Entry 5D1P (X-ray diffraction, 2.20 A resolution); this record covers chains A and B.

Chain A (and B):
Protein: ATP-dependent RNA ligase
Source organism: Methanothermobacter thermautotrophicus (strain ATCC 29096 / DSM 1053 / JCM 10044 / NBRC 100330 / Delta H)
Notes: chain B of this document is another copy of the same molecule, construct and numbering; everything in this record applies to it too
Reference sequence: O27289 (O27289_METTH); residue numbers follow UniProt; this construct covers 4-381
Amino-acid sequence (378 residues; numbered 4 to 381; the number before each row is that of its first residue):
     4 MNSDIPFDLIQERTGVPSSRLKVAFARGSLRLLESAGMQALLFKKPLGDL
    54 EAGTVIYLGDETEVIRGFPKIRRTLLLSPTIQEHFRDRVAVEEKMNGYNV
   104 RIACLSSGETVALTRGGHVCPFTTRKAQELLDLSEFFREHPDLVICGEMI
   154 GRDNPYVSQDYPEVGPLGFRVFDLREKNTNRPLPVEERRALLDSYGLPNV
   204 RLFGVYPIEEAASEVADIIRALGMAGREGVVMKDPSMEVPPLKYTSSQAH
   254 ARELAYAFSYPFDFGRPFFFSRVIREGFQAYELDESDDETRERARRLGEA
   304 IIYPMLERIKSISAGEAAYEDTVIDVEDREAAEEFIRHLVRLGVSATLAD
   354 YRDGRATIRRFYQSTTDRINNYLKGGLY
Not modelled in the structure: 4-6
Modified residues: Lys-97 (5'-O-[(S)-{[(5S)-5-amino-6-oxohexyl]amino}(hydroxy)phosphoryl]adenosine; APK)
Bound ions: Mg2+ near Lys-97 (its only coordinating residue here)
Reported in the primary citation:
  - binding site for sulfate ion: Lys-73, Arg-76, Arg-118, Lys-246, Arg-275, Arg-278
  - mutagenesis - N102A, E151A, E231A, K246A: abolished catalytic activity on cRNA
  - mutagenesis - R104A, T117A, R118A, F175A: decreased catalytic activity on RNA circularization
  - mutagenesis - K73A, E96A, N99A, N157A, Y159A, E256A, R275A, F281A, E285A, R363A: decreased catalytic activity on pRNA
  - mutagenesis - R76A, D156A, Y247A, S249A, D266A, F267A, R278A, E279A, E337A, R344A, R358A, S367A, R371A, N373A, Y375A: unchanged catalytic activity
  - mutagenesis - K246A, R278A: increased catalytic activity on AppRNA
  - mutagenesis - E95A, N102A, R104A, T117A, R118A, F175A: decreased catalytic activity on AppRNA
  - mutagenesis - K73A, E256A: unchanged catalytic activity (step 3 reaction)
  - mutagenesis - Y159A, F281A, E285A: decreased binding to pRNA
  - mutagenesis - N157A, R363A: unchanged binding to pRNA
  - mutagenesis - N102A, E151A, E231A, K246A: abolished catalytic activity on pRNA
  - mutagenesis - Y159A: abolished catalytic activity

Chain A / chain B interface:
Residue-residue contacts (89):
  Arg-75(A) / Leu-380(B)  hydrogen bond (side chain-backbone)
  Arg-75(A) / Tyr-381(B)  hydrogen bond (side chain-backbone)
  Arg-76(A) / Leu-380(B)
  Arg-76(A) / Tyr-381(B)  hydrogen bond (backbone-backbone)
  Leu-79(A) / Tyr-375(B)
  Leu-79(A) / Leu-376(B)  hydrophobic
  Pro-82(A) / Leu-376(B)
  Pro-82(A) / Lys-377(B)
  Pro-82(A) / Gly-378(B)
  Thr-83(A) / Gly-378(B)
  Thr-83(A) / Leu-380(B)
  His-87(A) / Leu-380(B)
  Leu-245(A) / Leu-380(B)  hydrophobic
  Phe-261(A) / Phe-273(B)  hydrophobic
  Phe-261(A) / Val-276(B)  hydrophobic
  Pro-264(A) / Phe-273(B)
  Pro-264(A) / Ile-277(B)  hydrophobic
  Phe-265(A) / Phe-273(B)  hydrophobic
  Phe-265(A) / Ile-277(B)  hydrophobic
  Arg-269(A) / Pro-270(B)
  Arg-269(A) / Phe-273(B)
  Pro-270(A) / Arg-269(B)
  Pro-270(A) / Pro-270(B)  hydrophobic
  Phe-272(A) / Phe-272(B)  hydrophobic
  Phe-272(A) / Phe-273(B)  hydrophobic
  Phe-273(A) / Pro-264(B)
  Phe-273(A) / Arg-269(B)
  Ser-274(A) / Arg-269(B)  hydrogen bond
  Ser-274(A) / Tyr-381(B)  hydrogen bond
  Val-276(A) / Phe-261(B)  hydrophobic
  Val-276(A) / Phe-272(B)  hydrophobic
  Val-276(A) / Ile-304(B)  hydrophobic
  Val-276(A) / Met-308(B)
  Ile-277(A) / Pro-264(B)  hydrophobic
  Ile-277(A) / Met-308(B)  hydrophobic
  Glu-279(A) / Ile-305(B)
  Gly-280(A) / Met-308(B)
  Gly-280(A) / Ile-312(B)
  Phe-281(A) / Ile-312(B)
  Phe-281(A) / Ile-372(B)  hydrophobic
  Phe-281(A) / Tyr-375(B)  hydrophobic
  Tyr-284(A) / Leu-309(B)  hydrophobic
  Tyr-284(A) / Ile-312(B)  hydrophobic
  Tyr-284(A) / Ser-316(B)  hydrogen bond
  Tyr-284(A) / Leu-376(B)  hydrophobic
  Thr-293(A) / Ile-305(B)
  Thr-293(A) / Tyr-306(B)
  Thr-293(A) / Leu-309(B)
  Arg-294(A) / Tyr-306(B)
  Ala-297(A) / Gly-301(B)
  Ala-297(A) / Glu-302(B)
  Ala-297(A) / Ile-305(B)  hydrophobic
  Leu-300(A) / Ile-304(B)  hydrophobic
  Leu-300(A) / Ile-305(B)  hydrophobic
  Gly-301(A) / Ala-297(B)
  Glu-302(A) / Ala-297(B)
  Ile-304(A) / Phe-272(B)  hydrophobic
  Ile-304(A) / Val-276(B)  hydrophobic
  Ile-304(A) / Leu-300(B)  hydrophobic
  Ile-305(A) / Glu-279(B)
  Ile-305(A) / Thr-293(B)
  Ile-305(A) / Ala-297(B)  hydrophobic
  Ile-305(A) / Leu-300(B)  hydrophobic
  Tyr-306(A) / Asp-290(B)  hydrogen bond
  Tyr-306(A) / Thr-293(B)
  Tyr-306(A) / Arg-294(B)  hydrogen bond (side chain-backbone)
  Met-308(A) / Val-276(B)
  Met-308(A) / Ile-277(B)  hydrophobic
  Met-308(A) / Gly-280(B)
  Leu-309(A) / Tyr-284(B)  hydrophobic
  Leu-309(A) / Thr-293(B)
  Ile-312(A) / Gly-280(B)
  Ile-312(A) / Phe-281(B)  hydrophobic
  Ile-312(A) / Tyr-284(B)  hydrophobic
  Ser-316(A) / Tyr-284(B)  hydrogen bond
  Tyr-375(A) / Leu-79(B)
  Tyr-375(A) / Thr-83(B)
  Tyr-375(A) / Phe-281(B)  hydrophobic
  Leu-376(A) / Leu-79(B)  hydrophobic
  Leu-376(A) / Pro-82(B)
  Leu-376(A) / Tyr-284(B)
  Lys-377(A) / Pro-82(B)
  Lys-377(A) / Glu-86(B)
  Gly-378(A) / Thr-83(B)
  Leu-380(A) / Arg-75(B)
  Leu-380(A) / Leu-245(B)  hydrophobic
  Tyr-381(A) / Arg-75(B)  hydrogen bond (backbone-side chain)
  Tyr-381(A) / Arg-76(B)  hydrogen bond (backbone-backbone)
  Tyr-381(A) / Ser-274(B)
Interface residues without a listed pair, chain A (46 interface residues in all): Leu-78, Ala-283, Asp-290, Arg-296, Lys-313, Ile-372
Interface residues without a listed pair, chain B (48 interface residues in all): Thr-77, Leu-78, His-87, Phe-265, Ala-283, Arg-296, Lys-313

In short:
46 residues of chain A and 48 residues of chain B are in contact; the contacts include 11 hydrogen bonds.
Among the polar pairs are Arg-75(A)/Leu-380(B), Arg-75(A)/Tyr-381(B) and Ser-274(A)/Arg-269(B). From the
paper: a binding site for sulfate ion at Lys-73(A), Arg-76(A) and Arg-118(A) among others; K73A, E96A and N99A
of chain A, among others, reduce catalytic activity on pRNA; 34 substitutions were tested in all.
Both chains are ATP-dependent RNA ligase (Methanothermobacter thermautotrophicus (strain ATCC 29096 / DSM 1053
/ JCM 10044 / NBRC 100330 / Delta H)). Entry 5D1P (Archaeal ATP-dependent RNA ligase - form 2) was determined
by X-ray diffraction, deposited together with 5D1O.
